Entry 5NMR (X-ray diffraction, 2.10 A resolution); this record covers chain A.

Chain A:
Protein: Sortilin
From: Mus musculus
UniProt: Q6PHU5 (SORT_MOUSE); residues 1-722 here correspond to UniProt positions 32-753 (UniProt number = residue number + 31)
Amino-acid sequence (731 residues; numbered 1 to 731; the number before each row is that of its first residue):
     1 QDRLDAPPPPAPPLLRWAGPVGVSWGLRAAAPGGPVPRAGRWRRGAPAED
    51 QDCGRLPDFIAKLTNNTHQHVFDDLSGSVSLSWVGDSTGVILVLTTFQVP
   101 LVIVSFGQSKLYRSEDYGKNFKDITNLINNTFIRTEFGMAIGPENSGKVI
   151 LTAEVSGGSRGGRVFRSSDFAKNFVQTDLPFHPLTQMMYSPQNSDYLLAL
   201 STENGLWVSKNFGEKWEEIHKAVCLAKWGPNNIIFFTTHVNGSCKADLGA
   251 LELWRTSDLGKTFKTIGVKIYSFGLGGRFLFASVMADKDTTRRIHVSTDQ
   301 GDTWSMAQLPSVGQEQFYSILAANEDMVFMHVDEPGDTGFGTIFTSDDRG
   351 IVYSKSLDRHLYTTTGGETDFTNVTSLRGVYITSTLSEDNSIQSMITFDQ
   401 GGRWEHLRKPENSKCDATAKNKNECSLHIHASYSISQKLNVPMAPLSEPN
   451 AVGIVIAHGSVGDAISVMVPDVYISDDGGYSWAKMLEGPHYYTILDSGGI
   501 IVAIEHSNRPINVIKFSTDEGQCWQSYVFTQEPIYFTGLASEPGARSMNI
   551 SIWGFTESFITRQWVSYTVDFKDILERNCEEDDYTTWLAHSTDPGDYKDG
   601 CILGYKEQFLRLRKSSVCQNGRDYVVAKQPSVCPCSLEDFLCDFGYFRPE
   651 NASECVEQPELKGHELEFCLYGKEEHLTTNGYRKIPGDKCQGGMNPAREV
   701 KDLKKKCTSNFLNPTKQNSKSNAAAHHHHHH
Not modelled in the structure: 1-52, 99-106, 417-423, 644-681, 696-731
Disulfide bonds: Cys53-Cys523, Cys224-Cys244, Cys415-Cys425, Cys579-Cys618, Cys601-Cys633, Cys635-Cys690
Covalent attachments: N-acetylglucosamine (NAG) linked to Asn129, Asn373, Asn549
Sequence notes: expression tag (723-731)
Bound ions: Ca2+ site 1: Asp333, Glu334, Gly336; Ca2+ site 2: Thr518, Ser616
Curated features (UniProtKB/Swiss-Prot):
  - region: Trp17 to Arg28 (Intrachain binding of the propeptide and the extracellular domain)
  - glycosylation (N-linked (GlcNAc...) asparagine): Asn65, Asn129, Asn241, Asn373, Asn549, Asn651
From the paper describing this entry:
  - contacts within the chain: Asp86-Arg622 (salt bridge), Asp476-Lys614 (salt bridge), Glu520-Arg611 (salt bridge), Glu542-Arg622 (salt bridge)
  - mutagenesis - A464E: unchanged binding to proBDNF
  - mutagenesis - A464E: decreased binding to NGF

Overview:
N-acetylglucosamine is covalently linked to Asn129, Asn373 and Asn549. Asp333, Glu334 and Gly336 coordinate
Ca2+ site 1. The Ca2+ site 2 is built by Thr518 and Ser616. From the paper: A464E reduces binding to NGF;
contacts within the chain involving Asp86, Arg622 and Asp476 among others.
Chain A is Sortilin (Mus musculus); the structure, Monomeric mouse Sortilin extracellular domain, was
determined by X-ray diffraction together with 5NNI and 5NNJ from the same study.
